7XT4 - chains C and a of the 4 polymer chains in the assembly; structure by electron microscopy, 3.08 A resolution.

# Chain C
Name: CHAT domain protein
Organism: Candidatus Scalindua brodae
UniProt: A0A0B0EKL4 (A0A0B0EKL4_9BACT); residues 1-716 here = UniProt positions 1-716
Amino-acid sequence (716 residues; numbered 1 to 716; the number before each row is that of its first residue):
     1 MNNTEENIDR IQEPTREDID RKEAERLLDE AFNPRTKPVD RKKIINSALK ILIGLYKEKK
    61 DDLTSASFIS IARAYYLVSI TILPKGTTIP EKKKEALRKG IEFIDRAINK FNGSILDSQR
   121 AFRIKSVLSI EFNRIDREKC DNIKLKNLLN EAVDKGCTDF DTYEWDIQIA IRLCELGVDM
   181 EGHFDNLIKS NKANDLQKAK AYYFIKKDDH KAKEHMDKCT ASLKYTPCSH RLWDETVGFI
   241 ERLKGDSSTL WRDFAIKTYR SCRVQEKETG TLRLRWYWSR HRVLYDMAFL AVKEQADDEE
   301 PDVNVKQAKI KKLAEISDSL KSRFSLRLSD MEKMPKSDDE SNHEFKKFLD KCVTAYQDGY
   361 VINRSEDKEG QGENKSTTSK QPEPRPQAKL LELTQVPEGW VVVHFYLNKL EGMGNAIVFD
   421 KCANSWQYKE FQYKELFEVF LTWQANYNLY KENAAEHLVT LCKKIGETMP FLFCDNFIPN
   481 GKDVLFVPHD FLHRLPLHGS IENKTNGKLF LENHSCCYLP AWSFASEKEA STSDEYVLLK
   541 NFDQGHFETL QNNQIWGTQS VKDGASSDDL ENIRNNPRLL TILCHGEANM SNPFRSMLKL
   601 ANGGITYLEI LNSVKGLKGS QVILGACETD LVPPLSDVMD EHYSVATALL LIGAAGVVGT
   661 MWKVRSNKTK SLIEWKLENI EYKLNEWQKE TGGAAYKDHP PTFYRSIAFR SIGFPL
Unresolved in the structure: 1-14, 363-387, 716
What the authors report for this chain:
  - catalytic residues: His-585, Cys-627
  - mutagenesis - D358A, Y360A, Y360G, V361G: decreased catalytic activity

# Chain a
Molecule: 46-nt RNA strand
Sequence (46 nucleotides; row label = number of the first residue in the row):
     1 CUCUAGUAAC AGCCGUGGAG UCCGGGGCAG AAAAUUGGGU ACCGUG
Unresolved in the structure: 1-23, 45-46

# How chain C and chain a interact
Contacting residue pairs (16; chain C residue first):
  Lys-50(C) / G38(a)  phosphate contact
  Lys-50(C) / G39(a)  salt bridge to the phosphate
  Gly-86(C) / C43(a)  phosphate contact
  Thr-87(C) / C43(a)  hydrogen bond to the phosphate
  Thr-87(C) / G44(a)  sugar contact
  Thr-88(C) / C43(a)  hydrogen bond to the phosphate
  Thr-88(C) / G44(a)  sugar contact
  Pro-90(C) / C42(a)  phosphate contact
  Glu-91(C) / A41(a)  base contact
  Lys-92(C) / A41(a)  base contact
  Glu-95(C) / A41(a)  base contact
  Tyr-277(C) / G44(a)  hydrogen bond to the base
  Arg-327(C) / C43(a)  salt bridge to the phosphate
  Arg-327(C) / G44(a)  hydrogen bond to the base
  Asp-637(C) / G44(a)  hydrogen bond to the sugar
  Met-639(C) / G44(a)  base contact
Also at the interface, not in a pair above, chain C (13 interface residues in all): Glu-641
Also at the interface, not in a pair above, chain a (7 interface residues in all): U40

# In short
Chain C and chain a form an interface of 13 and 7 residues respectively, with 5 hydrogen bonds and 2 salt
bridges. Polar pairs include Tyr-277(C)/G44(a), Arg-327(C)/G44(a) and Asp-637(C)/G44(a). From the paper:
catalytic residues His-585(C) and Cys-627(C); D358A, Y360A and Y360G of chain C, among others, reduce
catalytic activity.
Here chain C is CHAT domain protein (Candidatus Scalindua brodae) and chain a is a 46-nt RNA strand. Entry
7XT4 (Structure of Craspase-NTR) was determined by electron microscopy (same publication as 7XSO, 7XSP, 7XSQ,
7XSR and 7XSS).
